Entry 7EEQ (electron microscopy, 3.96 A resolution); this record covers chains 3 and G of the 24 polymer chains in the assembly.

# Chain 3
Molecule: Needle head proteins
Chain sequence (442 residues; numbered 1 to 442; the number before each row is that of its first residue):
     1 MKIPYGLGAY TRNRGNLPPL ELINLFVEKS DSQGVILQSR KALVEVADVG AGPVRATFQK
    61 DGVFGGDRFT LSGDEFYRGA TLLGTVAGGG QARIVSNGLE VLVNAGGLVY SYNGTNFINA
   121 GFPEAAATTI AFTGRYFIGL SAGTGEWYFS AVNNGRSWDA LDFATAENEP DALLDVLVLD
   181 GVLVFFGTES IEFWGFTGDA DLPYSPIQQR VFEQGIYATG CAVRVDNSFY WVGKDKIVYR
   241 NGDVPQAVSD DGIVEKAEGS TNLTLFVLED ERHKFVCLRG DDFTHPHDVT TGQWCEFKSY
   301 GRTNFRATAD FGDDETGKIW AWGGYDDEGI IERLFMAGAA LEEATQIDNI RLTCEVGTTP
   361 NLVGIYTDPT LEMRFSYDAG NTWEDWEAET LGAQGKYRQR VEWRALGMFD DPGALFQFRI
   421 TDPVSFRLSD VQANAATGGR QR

# Chain G
Molecule: Tailspike head-binding domain
Chain sequence (102 residues; row label = number of the first residue in the row):
     1 MAAELHITPS RATSSNGLNL DGAKWFFYQT GTTTPQSVYT TAALSVAHSN PVVADAAGKF
    61 PAIYFDTTLE YRGVLKTADE ATTIYDIDPI NSGILSVLGT SS

# How chain 3 and chain G interact
Contacting residue pairs (14; chain 3 residue first):
  Leu362(3) - Pro35(G)  hydrophobic
  Leu362(3) - Gln36(G)
  Leu362(3) - Ser37(G)
  Leu362(3) - Asn50(G)
  Val363(3) - Pro35(G)
  Gln394(3) - Ser37(G)
  Gln394(3) - Ala47(G)
  Gln394(3) - Ser49(G)  hydrogen bond (backbone-side chain)
  Gly395(3) - Ala47(G)
  Gly395(3) - His48(G)
  Gly395(3) - Ser49(G)
  Lys396(3) - Ser49(G)
  Tyr397(3) - Val46(G)
  Tyr397(3) - Ala47(G)  hydrogen bond (side chain-backbone)
Other interface residues (no listed pair), chain G (9 interface residues in all): Thr34

# In short
6 residues of chain 3 face 9 of chain G across their interface, with 2 hydrogen bonds. Polar contacts include
Gln394(3)-Ser49(G) and Tyr397(3)-Ala47(G).
Here chain 3 is Needle head proteins and chain G is Tailspike head-binding domain. Entry 7EEQ (Cyanophage Pam1
tail machine) was determined by electron microscopy together with 7EEA, 7EEL and 7EEP from the same study.
